PDB entry 2Z64 | X-ray diffraction, 2.84 A resolution | chains A and C

[Chain A]
Molecule: Toll-like receptor 4
From: Mus musculus
Notes: fragment: tlr4
Reference sequence: Q9QUK6 (TLR4_MOUSE); residue numbers follow UniProt; this construct covers 27-625
Sequence (599 residues; each row starts with the number of its first residue):
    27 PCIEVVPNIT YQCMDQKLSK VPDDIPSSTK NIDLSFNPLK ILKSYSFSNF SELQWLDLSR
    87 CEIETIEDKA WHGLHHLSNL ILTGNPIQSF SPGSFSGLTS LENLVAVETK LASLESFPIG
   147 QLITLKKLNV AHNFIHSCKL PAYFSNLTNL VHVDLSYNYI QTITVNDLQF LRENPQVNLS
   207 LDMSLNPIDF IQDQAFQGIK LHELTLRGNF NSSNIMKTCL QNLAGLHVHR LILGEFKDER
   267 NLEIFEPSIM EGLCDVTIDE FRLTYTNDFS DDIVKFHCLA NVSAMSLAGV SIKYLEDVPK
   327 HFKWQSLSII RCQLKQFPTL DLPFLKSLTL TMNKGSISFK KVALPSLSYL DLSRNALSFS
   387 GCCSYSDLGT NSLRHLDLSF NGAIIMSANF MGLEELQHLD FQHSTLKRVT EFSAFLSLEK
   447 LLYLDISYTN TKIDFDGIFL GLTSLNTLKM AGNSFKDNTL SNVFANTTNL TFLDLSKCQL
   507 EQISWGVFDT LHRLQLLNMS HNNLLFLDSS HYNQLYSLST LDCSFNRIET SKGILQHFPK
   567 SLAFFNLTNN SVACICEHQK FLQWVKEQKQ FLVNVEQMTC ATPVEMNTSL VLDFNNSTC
Cystine bridges: Cys28-Cys39, Cys280-Cys304, Cys388-Cys389, Cys580-Cys606, Cys582-Cys625
Glycans and other covalent adducts: N-acetylglucosamine (NAG) linked to Asn34, Asn75, Asn172, Asn204, Asn237, Asn307, Asn492, Asn524, Asn572

[Chain C]
Molecule: Lymphocyte antigen 96
From: Mus musculus
Notes: fragment: md-2
Reference sequence: Q9JHF9 (LY96_MOUSE); residue numbers follow UniProt; this construct covers 21-155
Sequence (135 residues; each row starts with the number of its first residue):
    21 QQWFCNSSDA IISYSYCDHL KFPISISSEP CIRLRGTNGF VHVEFIPRGN LKYLYFNLFI
    81 SVNSIELPKR KEVLCHGHDD DYSFCRALKG ETVNTSIPFS FEGILFPKGH YRCVAEAIAG
   141 DTEEKLFCLN FTIIH
Cystine bridges: Cys25-Cys51, Cys37-Cys148, Cys95-Cys105
Glycans and other covalent adducts: N-acetylglucosamine (NAG) linked to Asn26, Asn114, Asn150

[Chain A / chain C interface]
Contacting residue pairs (49):
  Met40(A) - Arg68(C)
  Met40(A) - Lys109(C)
  Asp41(A) - Arg68(C)  salt bridge
  Asp59(A) - Lys109(C)  salt bridge
  Ser61(A) - Lys109(C)
  Phe62(A) - Ile66(C)  hydrophobic
  Phe62(A) - Pro67(C)
  Phe62(A) - Arg68(C)
  Phe62(A) - Gly110(C)
  Asp83(A) - Lys109(C)  salt bridge
  Ser85(A) - Lys109(C)  hydrogen bond (side chain-backbone)
  Arg86(A) - Ile66(C)
  Arg86(A) - Gly110(C)  hydrogen bond (side chain-backbone)
  Arg86(A) - Thr112(C)
  Thr109(A) - Lys109(C)
  Val131(A) - Leu108(C)  hydrophobic
  Val133(A) - Leu108(C)  hydrophobic
  Val133(A) - Glu111(C)
  Glu134(A) - Glu111(C)
  Glu134(A) - Thr112(C)  hydrogen bond
  Asn155(A) - Leu108(C)
  His158(A) - Glu111(C)  salt bridge
  His158(A) - Thr112(C)
  Ser182(A) - Arg106(C)  hydrogen bond
  Asp208(A) - Arg106(C)  salt bridge
  Arg233(A) - Asp99(C)
  Arg233(A) - Asp100(C)  hydrogen bond (side chain-backbone)
  Arg233(A) - Arg106(C)
  Phe262(A) - Asp100(C)
  Phe262(A) - Asp101(C)
  Phe262(A) - Tyr102(C)
  Phe262(A) - Ser103(C)
  Phe262(A) - Arg106(C)
  Lys263(A) - Asp101(C)  salt bridge
  Lys263(A) - Tyr102(C)
  Lys263(A) - Pro118(C)
  Asp264(A) - Tyr102(C)
  Asp264(A) - Ser103(C)  hydrogen bond (side chain-backbone)
  Asp264(A) - Phe104(C)
  Asp264(A) - Thr115(C)  hydrogen bond
  Asp264(A) - Ser116(C)
  Glu265(A) - Ser103(C)
  Arg288(A) - His98(C)
  Arg288(A) - Asp99(C)  salt bridge
  Thr290(A) - Asp99(C)
  Ile336(A) - His98(C)
  Arg337(A) - His96(C)  hydrogen bond
  Arg337(A) - Asp101(C)  salt bridge
  Met358(A) - His96(C)
Other interface residues (no listed pair), chain A (34 interface residues in all): Gln38, Tyr183, Ser210, Leu211, Glu261, Tyr291, Ala314, Gly315
Other interface residues (no listed pair), chain C (23 interface residues in all): Asn114, Ile117, Glu144
Interface features reported in the paper:
  - specific contacts: Asp41(A)-Arg68(C), Asp83(A)-Lys109(C), Glu134(A)-Glu111(C), Arg233(A)-Asp100(C), Arg288(A)-Asp99(C)
  - interface residues, chain A: Lys263(A)

[Summary]
34 residues of chain A and 23 residues of chain C are in contact; the contacts include 8 hydrogen bonds and 8
salt bridges. Polar pairs include Asp41(A)-Arg68(C), Asp59(A)-Lys109(C) and Asp83(A)-Lys109(C). The authors
report contacts between Asp41(A) and Arg68(C), Asp83(A) and Lys109(C) and Glu134(A) and Glu111(C) among
others. From the paper: the interface residue Lys263(A).
Chain A is Toll-like receptor 4 and chain C is Lymphocyte antigen 96, both from Mus musculus; the structure,
Crystal structure of mouse TLR4 and mouse MD-2 complex, was determined by X-ray diffraction (same publication
as 2Z62, 2Z63, 2Z65 and 2Z66).
